Entry 8XBL (electron microscopy, 3.06 A resolution); this record covers chains A and B.

== Chain A (and B) ==
Name: Colibactin polyketide synthase ClbC
Source organism: Escherichia coli
Notes: chain B of this document is another copy of the same molecule, construct and numbering; everything in this record applies to it too
UniProt: Q0P7J3 (Q0P7J3_ECOLX); residues 2-866 here = UniProt positions 2-866
Amino-acid sequence (908 residues; row label = number of the first residue in the row; numbers below 1 keep their minus sign (Met-41 is residue -41)):
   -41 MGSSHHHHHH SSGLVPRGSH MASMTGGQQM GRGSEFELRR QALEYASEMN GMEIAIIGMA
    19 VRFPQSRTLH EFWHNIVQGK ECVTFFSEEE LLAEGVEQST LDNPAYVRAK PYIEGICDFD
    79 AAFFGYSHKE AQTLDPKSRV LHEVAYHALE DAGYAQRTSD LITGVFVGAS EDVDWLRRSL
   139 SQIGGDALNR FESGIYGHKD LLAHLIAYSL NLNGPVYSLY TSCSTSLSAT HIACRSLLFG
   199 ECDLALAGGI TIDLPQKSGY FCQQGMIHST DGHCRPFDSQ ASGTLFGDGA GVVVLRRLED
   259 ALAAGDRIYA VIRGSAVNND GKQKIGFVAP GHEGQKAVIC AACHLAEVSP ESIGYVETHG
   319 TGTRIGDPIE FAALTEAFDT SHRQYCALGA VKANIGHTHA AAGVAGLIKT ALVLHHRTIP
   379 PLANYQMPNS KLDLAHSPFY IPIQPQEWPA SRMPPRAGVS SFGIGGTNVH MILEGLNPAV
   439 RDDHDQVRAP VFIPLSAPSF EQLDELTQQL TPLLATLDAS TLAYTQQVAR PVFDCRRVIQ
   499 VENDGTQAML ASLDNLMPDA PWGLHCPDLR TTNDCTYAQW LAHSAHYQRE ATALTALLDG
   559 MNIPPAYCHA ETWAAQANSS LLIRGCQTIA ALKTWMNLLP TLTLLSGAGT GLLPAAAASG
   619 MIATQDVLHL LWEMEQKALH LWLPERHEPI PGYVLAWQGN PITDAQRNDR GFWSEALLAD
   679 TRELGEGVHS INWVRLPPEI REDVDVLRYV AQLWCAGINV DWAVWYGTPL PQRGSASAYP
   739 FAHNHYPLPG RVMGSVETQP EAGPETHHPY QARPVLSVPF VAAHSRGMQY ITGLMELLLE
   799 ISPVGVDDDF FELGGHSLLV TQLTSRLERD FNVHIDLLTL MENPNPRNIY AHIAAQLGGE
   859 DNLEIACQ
Unresolved in the structure: -41 to 1, 751-866 (chain B: -41 to 1, 750-866)
Differences from the reference sequence: initiating methionine (-41); expression tag (-40 to 1)
What the authors report for this chain:
  - catalytic residues: Cys181 (citing earlier work)
  - post-translational modification sites: Ser815 (proposed by the authors, not directly observed)
  - mutagenesis - D144A/Q221A, D144A/M224A: decreased binding to Colibactin polyketide synthase ClbC (chain A)

== Interface between chain A and chain B ==
Contacting residue pairs (109; chain A residue first):
  Met10(A) with Phe197(B), hydrophobic
  Glu129(A) with His156(B), salt bridge
  Val131(A) with Leu138(B), hydrophobic
  Leu134(A) with Leu134(B), hydrophobic
  Leu138(A) with Val131(B); Leu134(B), hydrophobic
  Ala145(A) with Phe219(B), hydrophobic; Gln221(B); Met224(B)
  Leu146(A) with Gln221(B); Gly223(B)
  Phe149(A) with Met224(B), hydrophobic; His226(B)
  Ile153(A) with Phe285(B), hydrophobic; Val286(B), hydrophobic
  His156(A) with Glu129(B)
  Lys157(A) with Asp158(B), salt bridge
  Asp158(A) with Glu129(B); Lys157(B), salt bridge; Tyr178(B)
  Leu159(A) with Ser180(B); Phe285(B), hydrophobic; Ile422(B)
  His162(A) with Tyr178(B), hydrogen bond (side chain-backbone); Thr179(B); Phe285(B); Gly423(B); Thr425(B), hydrogen bond
  Leu163(A) with Phe285(B), hydrophobic
  Tyr166(A) with Gly279(B); Lys280(B), hydrogen bond (backbone-side chain); Ile283(B); Gly284(B); Phe285(B), hydrophobic
  Ser167(A) with Lys280(B)
  Asn169(A) with Gly279(B); Lys280(B), hydrogen bond (side chain-backbone); Gln281(B), hydrogen bond
  Leu170(A) with Asn277(B); Gly279(B)
  Asn171(A) with Asn276(B); Asn277(B)
  Gly172(A) with Asn276(B); Asn277(B), hydrogen bond (backbone-backbone)
  Pro173(A) with Val275(B), hydrophobic
  Val174(A) with Thr179(B); Asn277(B); Thr425(B), hydrogen bond (backbone-side chain)
  Tyr175(A) with Thr179(B); Ser186(B); His189(B); Ile190(B), hydrophobic; Val275(B)
  Ser176(A) with Ser176(B); Leu177(B); Tyr178(B), hydrogen bond (backbone-backbone)
  Leu177(A) with Ser176(B); Leu177(B), hydrophobic
  Tyr178(A) with Asp158(B); Leu159(B), hydrophobic; His162(B), hydrogen bond (backbone-side chain); Ser176(B), hydrogen bond (backbone-backbone)
  Thr179(A) with His162(B); Val174(B); Tyr175(B)
  Ser186(A) with Tyr175(B)
  His189(A) with Tyr175(B); Glu199(B), salt bridge
  Ile190(A) with Tyr175(B), hydrophobic
  Arg193(A) with Phe197(B); Glu199(B), salt bridge
  Phe197(A) with Met10(B), hydrophobic; Arg193(B); Leu303(B), hydrophobic
  Glu199(A) with His189(B), salt bridge; Arg193(B), salt bridge
  Gln221(A) with Leu146(B)
  Gly223(A) with Leu146(B)
  Met224(A) with Ala145(B); Leu146(B); Phe149(B), hydrophobic
  Ser273(A) with Glu199(B)
  Val275(A) with Pro173(B), hydrophobic; Tyr175(B); Glu199(B)
  Asn276(A) with Asn171(B); Gly172(B)
  Asn277(A) with Leu170(B); Asn171(B); Gly172(B), hydrogen bond (backbone-backbone); Val174(B)
  Gly279(A) with Ala165(B); Tyr166(B); Asn169(B); Leu170(B)
  Lys280(A) with Tyr166(B); Ser167(B), hydrogen bond (side chain-backbone); Asn169(B), hydrogen bond (backbone-side chain)
  Ile283(A) with Tyr166(B)
  Gly284(A) with Tyr166(B)
  Phe285(A) with Tyr154(B), hydrophobic; His162(B); Leu163(B), hydrophobic; Tyr166(B), hydrophobic
  Val286(A) with Ile153(B), hydrophobic
  Ile422(A) with Leu159(B)
  Gly423(A) with His162(B)
  Thr425(A) with His162(B), hydrogen bond; Val174(B), hydrogen bond (side chain-backbone)
Also at the interface, not in a pair above, chain A (61 interface residues in all): Phe82, Tyr154, Ala165, Ser180, Phe219, Phe244, Ala274, Asp278, Gln281, Lys282, Leu303
Also at the interface, not in a pair above, chain B (59 interface residues in all): Arg135, Arg148, Lys282

== Overview ==
The interface between chain A and chain B involves 61 residues on one side and 59 on the other, with 15
hydrogen bonds and 7 salt bridges. Among the polar pairs are Glu129(A)-His156(B), Lys157(A)-Asp158(B) and
His189(A)-Glu199(B). From the paper: the catalytic residue Cys181(A); D144A/Q221A and D144A/M224A of chain A
reduce binding to Colibactin polyketide synthase ClbC (chain A).
Both chains are Colibactin polyketide synthase ClbC (Escherichia coli). Entry 8XBL (Cryo-EM structure of
colibactin assembly line polyketide synthase ClbC (apo state)) was determined by electron microscopy,
deposited together with 8XJT, 8XJU, 8XJY and 8XJZ.
